8ZKM - chains B and C of the 6 polymer chains in the assembly; structure by electron microscopy, 6.70 A resolution (low resolution: residue-level contacts below are approximate; hydrogen-bond / salt-bridge calls are withheld).

[Chain B (and C)]
Name: adaptor of release VP1
From: Vibrio cholerae
Notes: chain C of this document is another copy of the same molecule, construct and numbering; everything in this record applies to it too
Chain sequence (202 residues; row label = number of the first residue in the row):
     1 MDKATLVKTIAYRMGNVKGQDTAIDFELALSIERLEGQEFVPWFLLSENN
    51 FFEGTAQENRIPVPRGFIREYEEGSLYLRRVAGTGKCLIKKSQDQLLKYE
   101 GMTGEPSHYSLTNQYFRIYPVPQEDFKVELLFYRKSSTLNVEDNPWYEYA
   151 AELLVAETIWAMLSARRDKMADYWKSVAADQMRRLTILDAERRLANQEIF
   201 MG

[How chain B and chain C interact]
Residue-residue contacts - 38 pairs, chain B then chain C:
  Met1(B) with Glu33(C)
  Thr9(B) with Phe26(C)
  Tyr12(B) with Met162(C); Ala165(C)
  Arg13(B) with Arg34(C); Trp160(C); Ala165(C)
  Trp43(B) with Asn113(C)
  Phe44(B) with Asn113(C)
  Leu46(B) with Thr112(C); Asn113(C); Gln114(C)
  Glu48(B) with Arg60(C)
  Glu73(B) with Ser92(C); Asp94(C)
  Gly74(B) with Asp94(C)
  Ser75(B) with Asp94(C)
  Tyr77(B) with Leu97(C); Glu100(C)
  Arg79(B) with Glu100(C)
  Glu152(B) with Glu33(C); Arg34(C)
  Met170(B) with Arg167(C)
  Tyr173(B) with Lys175(C)
  Arg184(B) with Gln38(C); Glu39(C)
  Leu188(B) with Gly37(C); Glu39(C)
  Glu191(B) with Arg69(C)
  Arg192(B) with Thr112(C); Asn113(C)
  Ala195(B) with Arg69(C)
  Asn196(B) with Tyr71(C); Glu72(C); Gly74(C); Lys90(C)
  Gln197(B) with Lys90(C); Lys91(C)
Interface residues without a listed pair, chain B (31 interface residues in all): Lys8, Gly15, Asn49, Glu72, Gly83, Gly85, Leu131, Ile187
Interface residues without a listed pair, chain C (35 interface residues in all): Glu27, Leu30, Ile68, Glu70, Gln93, Tyr109, Tyr115, Arg117, Ala161, Ser164

[Overview]
31 residues of chain B face 35 of chain C across their interface.
Both chains are adaptor of release VP1 (Vibrio cholerae). Entry 8ZKM (portal-tail of Vibrio cholerae typing
phage release VP1) was determined by electron microscopy together with 8ZKK and 9IN6 from the same study.
